PDB entry 8QLK | X-ray diffraction, 2.29 A resolution | chains A and B

[Chain A]
Name: Oligopeptide-binding protein AliB
Organism: Streptococcus pneumoniae
Reference sequence: P0A4G1 (ALIB_STRR6); numbering as in UniProt (aligned over 27-652)
Sequence (626 residues; row label = number of the first residue in the row):
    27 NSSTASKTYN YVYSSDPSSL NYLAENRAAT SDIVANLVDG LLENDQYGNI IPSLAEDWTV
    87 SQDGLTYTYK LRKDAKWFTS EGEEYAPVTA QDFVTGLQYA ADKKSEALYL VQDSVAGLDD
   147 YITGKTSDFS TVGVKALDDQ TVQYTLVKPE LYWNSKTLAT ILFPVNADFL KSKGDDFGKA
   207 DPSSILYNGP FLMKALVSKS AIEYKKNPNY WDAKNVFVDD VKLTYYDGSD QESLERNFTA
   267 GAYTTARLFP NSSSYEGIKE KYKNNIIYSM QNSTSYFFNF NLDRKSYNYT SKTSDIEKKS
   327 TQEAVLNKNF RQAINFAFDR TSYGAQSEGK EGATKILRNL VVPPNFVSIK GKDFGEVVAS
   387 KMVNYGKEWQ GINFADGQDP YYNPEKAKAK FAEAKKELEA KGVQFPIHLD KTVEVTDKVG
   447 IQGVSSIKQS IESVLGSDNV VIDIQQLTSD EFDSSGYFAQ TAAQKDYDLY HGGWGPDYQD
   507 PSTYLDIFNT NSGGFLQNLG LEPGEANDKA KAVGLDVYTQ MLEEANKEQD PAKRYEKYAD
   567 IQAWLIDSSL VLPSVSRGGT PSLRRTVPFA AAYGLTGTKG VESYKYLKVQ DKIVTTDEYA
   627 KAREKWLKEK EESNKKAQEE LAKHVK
Unresolved in the structure: 27-31
From the paper describing this entry:
  - binding site for Ala-ile-gln-ser-glu-lys-ala-arg-lys-his-asn (chain B): N52, A54, D443, G499, W500, G501, D503, F521

[Chain B]
Name: Ala-ile-gln-ser-glu-lys-ala-arg-lys-his-asn
Sequence (11 residues; numbered 1 to 11; the number before each row is that of its first residue):
     1 AIQSEKARKH N

[Interface between chain A and chain B]
Contacting residue pairs (47; chain A residue first):
  Y37(A) - H10(B)  hydrogen bond (side chain-backbone)
  V38(A) - H10(B)
  S40(A) - K6(B)
  S40(A) - A7(B)
  S40(A) - H10(B)  hydrogen bond
  N52(A) - A1(B)
  N52(A) - I2(B)  hydrogen bond (backbone-backbone)
  R53(A) - I2(B)
  A54(A) - I2(B)  hydrogen bond (backbone-backbone)
  A54(A) - Q3(B)
  R273(A) - R8(B)  hydrogen bond (side chain-backbone)
  R273(A) - K9(B)
  R273(A) - H10(B)
  R273(A) - N11(B)
  F275(A) - K9(B)
  T300(A) - Q3(B)  hydrogen bond
  Y302(A) - S4(B)  hydrogen bond (side chain-backbone)
  Y302(A) - E5(B)
  Y349(A) - E5(B)  hydrogen bond
  Y349(A) - R8(B)  hydrogen bond
  S353(A) - R8(B)  hydrogen bond
  E354(A) - R8(B)  salt bridge
  I362(A) - R8(B)
  E440(A) - K6(B)  salt bridge
  D443(A) - K9(B)  salt bridge
  V445(A) - K9(B)
  G446(A) - K9(B)
  F478(A) - K6(B)
  Y483(A) - I2(B)  hydrogen bond (side chain-backbone)
  Y483(A) - Q3(B)
  Y483(A) - S4(B)
  H497(A) - E5(B)  salt bridge
  G499(A) - I2(B)
  G499(A) - Q3(B)  hydrogen bond (backbone-backbone)
  W500(A) - A1(B)
  W500(A) - I2(B)  hydrophobic
  W500(A) - Q3(B)
  G501(A) - A1(B)  hydrogen bond (backbone-backbone)
  G501(A) - Q3(B)
  D503(A) - A1(B)  hydrogen bond (side chain-backbone)
  G520(A) - I2(B)
  V581(A) - R8(B)
  R583(A) - Q3(B)  hydrogen bond
  R583(A) - S4(B)
  R583(A) - A7(B)
  R583(A) - N11(B)
  T586(A) - N11(B)  hydrogen bond (side chain-backbone)
Other interface residues (no listed pair), chain A (35 interface residues in all): Y39, S57, Y252, L260, G498, F521

[Overview]
The interface between chain A and chain B involves 35 residues on one side and 11 on the other, with 16
hydrogen bonds and 4 salt bridges. Polar contacts include E354(A)-R8(B), E440(A)-K6(B) and D443(A)-K9(B). From
the paper: a binding site for Ala-ile-gln-ser-glu-lys-ala-arg-lys-his-asn (chain B) at N52(A), A54(A) and
D443(A) among others.
Here chain A is Oligopeptide-binding protein AliB (Streptococcus pneumoniae) and chain B is
Ala-ile-gln-ser-glu-lys-ala-arg-lys-his-asn. Entry 8QLK (Crystal structure of the pneumococcal
Substrate-binding protein AliB in complex with Peptide 2) was determined by X-ray diffraction (same
publication as 8A42, 8QLG, 8QLJ, 8QLM, 8QLV and 8QM0).
